Entry 4Z7O (X-ray diffraction, 2.85 A resolution); this record covers chains H and L of the 5 polymer chains in the assembly.

# Chain H
Molecule: Monoclonal antibody 10E5 Fab heavy chain
From: Mus musculus
Notes: antibody fragment or engineered binder
Amino-acid sequence (221 residues; row label = number of the first residue in the row):
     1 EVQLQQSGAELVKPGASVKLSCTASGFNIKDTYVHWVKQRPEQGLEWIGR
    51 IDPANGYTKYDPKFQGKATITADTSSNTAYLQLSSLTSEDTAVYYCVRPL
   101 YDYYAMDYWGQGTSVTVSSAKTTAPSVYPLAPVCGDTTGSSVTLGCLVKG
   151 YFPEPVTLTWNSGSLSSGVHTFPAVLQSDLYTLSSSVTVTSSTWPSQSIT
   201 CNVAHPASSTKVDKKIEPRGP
Disordered / not traced: 135-137, 220-221
Cystine bridges: C22-C96, C146-C201

# Chain L
Molecule: Monoclonal antibody 10E5 Fab light chain
From: Mus musculus
Notes: antibody fragment or engineered binder
Amino-acid sequence (214 residues; numbered 1 to 214; the number before each row is that of its first residue):
     1 DILMTQSPSSMSVSLGDTVSITCHASQGISSNIGWLQQKPGKSFMGLIYY
    51 GTNLVDGVPSRFSGSGSGADYSLTISSLDSEDFADYYCVQYAQLPYTFGG
   101 GTKLEIKRADAAPTVSIFPPSSEQLTSGGASVVCFLNNFYPKDINVKWKI
   151 DGSERQNGVLNSWTDQDSKDSTYSMSSTLTLTKDEYERHNSYTCEATHKT
   201 STSPIVKSFNRNEC
Cystine bridges: C23-C88, C134-C194

# How chain H and chain L interact
Cross-chain cystine bridges: C134(H)-C214(L)
Residue-residue contacts (72):
  H35(H) - Y96(L)
  V37(H) - F98(L)  hydrophobic
  Q39(H) - Q38(L)  hydrogen bond
  Q39(H) - F44(L)
  L45(H) - F44(L)  hydrophobic
  L45(H) - Y87(L)  hydrophobic
  L45(H) - F98(L)  hydrophobic
  W47(H) - P95(L)  hydrophobic
  W47(H) - Y96(L)
  D61(H) - P95(L)
  Y95(H) - Q38(L)  hydrogen bond
  Y95(H) - S43(L)
  Y95(H) - F44(L)  hydrophobic
  L100(H) - V55(L)  hydrophobic
  L100(H) - D56(L)
  Y101(H) - Y49(L)
  Y101(H) - D56(L)  hydrogen bond
  D102(H) - Y91(L)
  Y104(H) - Y91(L)
  Y104(H) - Y96(L)  hydrogen bond (backbone-side chain)
  A105(H) - Y91(L)  hydrophobic
  M106(H) - L36(L)
  M106(H) - Y96(L)  hydrophobic
  D107(H) - G46(L)  hydrogen bond (backbone-backbone)
  D107(H) - Y49(L)
  D107(H) - V55(L)
  W109(H) - L36(L)  hydrophobic
  W109(H) - F44(L)  hydrophobic
  W109(H) - F98(L)  hydrophobic
  G110(H) - S43(L)  hydrogen bond (backbone-side chain)
  Q111(H) - S43(L)
  Y128(H) - S121(L)
  Y128(H) - E123(L)
  Y128(H) - Q124(L)
  P129(H) - S121(L)
  P129(H) - E123(L)
  L130(H) - F118(L)
  L130(H) - V133(L)  hydrophobic
  A131(H) - F118(L)
  V133(H) - P119(L)
  V133(H) - F209(L)  hydrophobic
  C134(H) - C214(L)  disulfide
  T143(H) - S116(L)
  T143(H) - F118(L)
  L144(H) - F118(L)  hydrophobic
  G145(H) - F135(L)
  L147(H) - S131(L)
  K149(H) - Q124(L)
  K149(H) - S131(L)
  K149(H) - T180(L)  hydrogen bond
  H170(H) - N138(L)  hydrogen bond
  H170(H) - S174(L)  hydrogen bond
  F172(H) - F135(L)  hydrophobic
  F172(H) - N137(L)
  F172(H) - S162(L)
  F172(H) - T164(L)
  F172(H) - S174(L)
  F172(H) - M175(L)
  F172(H) - S176(L)
  P173(H) - S162(L)  hydrogen bond (backbone-side chain)
  P173(H) - W163(L)
  V175(H) - N161(L)
  V175(H) - S162(L)
  Q177(H) - L160(L)
  S184(H) - F135(L)
  S184(H) - S176(L)  hydrogen bond
  S185(H) - F135(L)
  S186(H) - F135(L)
  S186(H) - N137(L)  hydrogen bond
  K214(H) - E123(L)
  R219(H) - P119(L)  hydrogen bond (side chain-backbone)
  R219(H) - P120(L)  hydrogen bond (side chain-backbone)
Other interface residues (no listed pair), chain H (44 interface residues in all): E46, R50, K59, P132, L176, T188
Other interface residues (no listed pair), chain L (44 interface residues in all): D1, M45, I48, Y50, L94, I117, S127, D167

# Summary
Chain H and chain L each contribute 44 residues to their interface, with 1 disulfide bond and 14 hydrogen
bonds. Among the polar pairs are Q39(H)-Q38(L), Y95(H)-Q38(L) and Y101(H)-D56(L).
Chain H is Monoclonal antibody 10E5 Fab heavy chain and chain L is Monoclonal antibody 10E5 Fab light chain,
both from Mus musculus; the structure, Integrin alphaIIbbeta3 in complex with AGDV peptide, was determined by
X-ray diffraction, deposited together with 5HDB, 4Z7N and 4Z7Q.
